PDB entry 1JMU | X-ray diffraction, 2.80 A resolution | chains C and D of the 9 polymer chains in the assembly

[Chain C]
Name: Protein mu-1
Organism: Reovirus sp
Notes: fragment: N-terminus (residues 2-42)
Reference sequence: P11077 (VM2_REOVL); residues 2-42 here correspond to UniProt positions 1-41 (UniProt number = residue number - 1)
Amino-acid sequence (41 residues; numbered 2 to 42; the number before each row is that of its first residue):
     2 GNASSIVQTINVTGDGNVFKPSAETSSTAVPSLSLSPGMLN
Not modelled in the structure: 2-9

[Chain D]
Name: Protein mu-1
Organism: Reovirus sp
Notes: fragment: C-terminus (residues 43-708)
Reference sequence: P11077 (VM2_REOVL); residues 43-708 here = UniProt positions 43-708
Amino-acid sequence (666 residues; row label = number of the first residue in the row):
    43 PGGVPWIAIGDETSVTSPGALRRMTSKDIPETAIINTDNSSGAVPSESAL
    93 VPYNDEPLVVVTEHAIANFTKAEMALEFNREFLDKLRVLSVSPKYSDLLT
   143 YVDCYVGVSARQALNNFQKQVPVITPTRQTMYVDSIQAALKALEKWEIDL
   193 RVAQTLLPTNVPIGEVSCPMQSVVKLLDDQLPDDSLIRRYPKEAAVALAK
   243 RNGGIQWMDVSEGTVMNEAVNAVAASALAPSASAPPLEEKSKLTEQAMDL
   293 VTAAEPEIIASLVPVPAPVFAIPPKPADYNVRTLKIDEATWLRMIPKTMG
   343 TLFQIQVTDNTGTNWHFNLRGGTRVVNLDQIAPMRFVLDLGGKSYKETSW
   393 DPNGKKVGFIVFQSKIPFELWTAASQIGQATVVNYVQLYAEDSSFTAQSI
   443 IATTSLAYNYEPEQLNKTDPEMNYYLLATFIDSAAITPTNMTQPDVWDAL
   493 LTMSPLSAGEVTVKGAVVSEVVPAELIGSYTPESLNASLPNDAARCMIDR
   543 ASKIAEAIKIDDDAGPDEYSPNSVPIQGQLAISQLETGYGVRIFNPKGIL
   593 SKIASRAMQAFIGDPSTIITQAAPVLSDKNNWIALAQGVKTSLRTKSLSA
   643 GVKTAVSKLSSSESIQNWTQGFLDKVSTHFPAPKPDCPTNGDGSEPSARR
   693 VKRDSYAGVVKRGYTR
Not modelled in the structure: 72-96, 676-708

[How chain C and chain D interact]
Residue-residue contacts (80):
  Thr-10(C) / Lys-234(D)
  Thr-10(C) / Asp-251(D)
  Thr-10(C) / Val-252(D)  hydrogen bond (backbone-backbone)
  Ile-11(C) / Lys-234(D)  hydrogen bond (backbone-side chain)
  Ile-11(C) / Ala-237(D)  hydrophobic
  Ile-11(C) / Trp-249(D)  hydrophobic
  Ile-11(C) / Met-250(D)
  Ile-11(C) / Val-252(D)  hydrophobic
  Asn-12(C) / Val-252(D)
  Val-13(C) / Val-216(D)
  Val-13(C) / Trp-249(D)  hydrophobic
  Thr-14(C) / Gln-213(D)  hydrogen bond (backbone-side chain)
  Gly-15(C) / Gln-213(D)  hydrogen bond (backbone-side chain)
  Asp-16(C) / Gln-213(D)  hydrogen bond
  Gly-17(C) / Met-250(D)
  Gly-17(C) / Val-257(D)
  Asn-18(C) / Met-212(D)
  Asn-18(C) / Gln-248(D)
  Asn-18(C) / Trp-249(D)
  Asn-18(C) / Met-250(D)  hydrogen bond (side chain-backbone)
  Val-19(C) / Gly-246(D)
  Val-19(C) / Ile-247(D)
  Val-19(C) / Gln-248(D)  hydrogen bond (backbone-backbone)
  Val-19(C) / Val-257(D)  hydrophobic
  Phe-20(C) / Leu-199(D)  hydrophobic
  Phe-20(C) / Pro-200(D)
  Phe-20(C) / Val-208(D)
  Phe-20(C) / Ser-209(D)
  Phe-20(C) / Cys-210(D)  hydrogen bond (backbone-backbone)
  Phe-20(C) / Val-215(D)  hydrophobic
  Phe-20(C) / Gly-246(D)
  Phe-20(C) / Leu-665(D)  hydrophobic
  Lys-21(C) / Glu-207(D)
  Lys-21(C) / Val-208(D)
  Lys-21(C) / Ser-209(D)
  Lys-21(C) / Gly-246(D)  hydrogen bond (backbone-backbone)
  Pro-22(C) / Thr-201(D)
  Pro-22(C) / Asn-202(D)
  Pro-22(C) / Val-203(D)
  Pro-22(C) / Glu-207(D)
  Pro-22(C) / Val-208(D)  hydrogen bond (backbone-backbone)
  Ser-23(C) / Val-203(D)
  Ser-23(C) / Gly-206(D)
  Ser-23(C) / Glu-207(D)
  Ala-24(C) / Val-203(D)
  Ala-24(C) / Pro-204(D)
  Ala-24(C) / Ile-205(D)  hydrophobic
  Ala-24(C) / Gly-206(D)  hydrogen bond (backbone-backbone)
  Ala-24(C) / Ala-271(D)
  Ala-24(C) / Pro-272(D)
  Glu-25(C) / Gly-206(D)
  Glu-25(C) / Ala-267(D)
  Glu-25(C) / Ala-271(D)
  Thr-26(C) / Asn-202(D)
  Thr-26(C) / Asn-244(D)
  Thr-26(C) / Gly-245(D)
  Thr-26(C) / Gly-246(D)
  Ser-27(C) / Asn-202(D)
  Ser-27(C) / Ala-267(D)
  Ser-28(C) / Gln-196(D)
  Ser-28(C) / Thr-201(D)
  Ser-28(C) / Asn-202(D)  hydrogen bond
  Ser-28(C) / Arg-243(D)
  Ser-28(C) / Asn-244(D)  hydrogen bond
  Thr-29(C) / Phe-120(D)
  Thr-29(C) / Arg-243(D)
  Thr-29(C) / Asn-263(D)  hydrogen bond (backbone-side chain)
  Thr-29(C) / Leu-270(D)
  Leu-34(C) / Asn-110(D)
  Leu-34(C) / Lys-113(D)
  Leu-34(C) / Ala-114(D)
  Ser-35(C) / His-106(D)  hydrogen bond
  Ser-35(C) / Asn-110(D)  hydrogen bond (backbone-side chain)
  Met-40(C) / His-106(D)
  Leu-41(C) / Thr-104(D)  hydrogen bond (backbone-side chain)
  Leu-41(C) / His-106(D)
  Leu-41(C) / Ala-107(D)  hydrophobic
  Asn-42(C) / Gly-44(D)
  Asn-42(C) / Gly-45(D)  hydrogen bond (side chain-backbone)
  Asn-42(C) / Thr-104(D)
Also at the interface, not in a pair above, chain C (28 interface residues in all): Ala-30, Val-31, Leu-36
Also at the interface, not in a pair above, chain D (51 interface residues in all): Val-102, Phe-111, Ala-117, Pro-233, Asn-259, Ala-266

[Overview]
The interface between chain C and chain D involves 28 residues on one side and 51 on the other, with 18
hydrogen bonds. Among the polar pairs are Ile-11(C)/Lys-234(D), Thr-14(C)/Gln-213(D) and Gly-15(C)/Gln-213(D).
Here chain C is Protein mu-1 and chain D is Protein mu-1, both from Reovirus sp. Entry 1JMU (Crystal Structure
of the Reovirus mu1/sigma3 Complex) was determined by X-ray diffraction.
